Entry 8QZ0 (electron microscopy, 3.80 A resolution); this record covers chains B and J of the 22 polymer chains in the assembly.

Chain B:
Molecule: Histone H3
Source organism: Saccharomyces cerevisiae S288C
UniProt: P61830 (H3_YEAST); residues 0-135 here correspond to UniProt positions 1-136 (UniProt number = residue number + 1)
Sequence (136 residues; row label = number of the first residue in the row; numbering starts at 0):
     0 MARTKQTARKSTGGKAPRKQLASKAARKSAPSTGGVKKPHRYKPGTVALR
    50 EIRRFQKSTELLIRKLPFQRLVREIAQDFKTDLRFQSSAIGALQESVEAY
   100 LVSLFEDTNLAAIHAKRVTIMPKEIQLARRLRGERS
Unresolved in the structure: 0-24, 135
Differences from the reference sequence: engineered mutation Met120 (Gln121 in P61830), Pro121 (Lys122 in P61830), Gln125 (Lys126 in P61830); conflict Glu123 (Asp124 in P61830)
Swiss-Prot annotation at these positions:
  - modified residue: Lys4 (N6,N6,N6-trimethyllysine), Lys9 (N6-acetyllysine), Ser10 (Phosphoserine), Lys14 (N6,N6-dimethyllysine), Lys18 (N6-acetyllysine), Lys23 (N6-acetyllysine), Lys27 (N6,N6,N6-trimethyllysine), Lys36 (N6,N6,N6-trimethyllysine), Lys37 (N6-acetyllysine), Lys56 (N6-acetyllysine), Lys64 (N6-acetyllysine), Lys79 (N6,N6,N6-trimethyllysine)

Chain J:
Molecule: 118-nt DNA strand
Sequence (118 nucleotides; numbered -42 to 75; the number before each row is that of its first residue; numbers below 1 keep their minus sign (DG-42 is residue -42)):
   -42 GACTAGGGAGTAATCCCCTTGGCGGTTAAAACGCGGGGGACAGCGCGTAC
     8 GTGCGTTTAAGCGGTGCTAGAGCTGTCTACGACCAATTGAGCGGCCTCGG
    58 CACCGGGATTCTCCAGGG
Unresolved in the structure: -42 to -38

How chain B and chain J interact:
Residue-residue contacts - 9 pairs, chain B then chain J:
  Lys42(B) - DG-6(J)  hydrogen bond to the phosphate
  Lys42(B) - DG-5(J)  salt bridge to the phosphate
  Arg63(B) - DA-14(J)  salt bridge to the phosphate
  Arg116(B) - DA-3(J)  phosphate contact
  Arg116(B) - DC-2(J)  phosphate contact
  Val117(B) - DG-4(J)  phosphate contact
  Val117(B) - DA-3(J)  hydrogen bond to the phosphate
  Thr118(B) - DG-4(J)  hydrogen bond to the phosphate
  Thr118(B) - DA-3(J)  hydrogen bond to the phosphate
Interface residues without a listed pair, chain B (8 interface residues in all): Arg40, Lys115, Met120

Overview:
Chain B and chain J form an interface of 8 and 6 residues respectively, with 4 hydrogen bonds and 2 salt
bridges. Among the polar pairs are Lys42(B)-DG-6(J), Val117(B)-DA-3(J) and Thr118(B)-DG-4(J).
Chain B is Histone H3 (Saccharomyces cerevisiae S288C) and chain J is a 118-nt DNA strand; the structure,
SWR1-hexasome-dimer complex, was determined by electron microscopy, deposited together with 8QYV and 9FBW.
